1ZP8 - chain A; structure by X-ray diffraction, 2.02 A resolution.

[Chain A]
Protein: Pol polyprotein
From: Human immunodeficiency virus 1
Notes: EC 3.4.23.16; fragment: HIV Protease
UniProtKB: P03368 (POL_HV1PV); residues 1-99 here correspond to UniProt positions 69-167 (UniProt number = residue number + 68)
Chain sequence (99 residues; numbered 1 to 99; the number before each row is that of its first residue):
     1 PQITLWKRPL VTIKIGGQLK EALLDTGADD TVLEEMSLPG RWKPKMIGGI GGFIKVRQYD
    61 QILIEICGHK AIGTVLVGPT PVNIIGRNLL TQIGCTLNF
Sequence notes: variant K7 (Gln75 in P03368)
Ligand contacts: AB-2 (AB2; [1-((1S,2R)-1-benzyl-2-hydroxy-3-{isobutyl[(4-methoxyphenyl)sulfonyl]amino}propyl)-1H-1,2,3-triazol-4-yl]methyl (1R,2R)-2-hydroxy-2,3-dihydro-1H-inden-1-ylcarbamate): R8, D25, G27, A28, D29, D30, V32, I47, G48, G49, I50, F53, T80, P81, V82, I84
Reported in the primary citation:
  - binding site for AB-2: G27
  - mutagenesis - G48V, V82A, V82F: decreased binding to AB-2

[Overview]
Ligands of chain A: AB-2. From the paper: a binding site for AB-2 at G27; G48V, V82A and V82F reduce binding
to AB-2.
Chain A is Pol polyprotein (Human immunodeficiency virus 1); the structure, HIV Protease with inhibitor AB-2,
was determined by X-ray diffraction (same publication as 1ZPA).
